8W2J - chains G and B of the 8 polymer chains in the assembly; structure by electron microscopy, 3.10 A resolution.

[Chain G (and B)]
Protein: ATP-dependent 6-phosphofructokinase, liver type
Organism: Homo sapiens
Notes: EC 2.7.1.11; chain B of this document is another copy of the same molecule, construct and numbering; everything in this record applies to it too
UniProt: P17858 (PFKAL_HUMAN); residue numbers follow UniProt; this construct covers 1-780
Sequence (780 residues; row label = number of the first residue in the row):
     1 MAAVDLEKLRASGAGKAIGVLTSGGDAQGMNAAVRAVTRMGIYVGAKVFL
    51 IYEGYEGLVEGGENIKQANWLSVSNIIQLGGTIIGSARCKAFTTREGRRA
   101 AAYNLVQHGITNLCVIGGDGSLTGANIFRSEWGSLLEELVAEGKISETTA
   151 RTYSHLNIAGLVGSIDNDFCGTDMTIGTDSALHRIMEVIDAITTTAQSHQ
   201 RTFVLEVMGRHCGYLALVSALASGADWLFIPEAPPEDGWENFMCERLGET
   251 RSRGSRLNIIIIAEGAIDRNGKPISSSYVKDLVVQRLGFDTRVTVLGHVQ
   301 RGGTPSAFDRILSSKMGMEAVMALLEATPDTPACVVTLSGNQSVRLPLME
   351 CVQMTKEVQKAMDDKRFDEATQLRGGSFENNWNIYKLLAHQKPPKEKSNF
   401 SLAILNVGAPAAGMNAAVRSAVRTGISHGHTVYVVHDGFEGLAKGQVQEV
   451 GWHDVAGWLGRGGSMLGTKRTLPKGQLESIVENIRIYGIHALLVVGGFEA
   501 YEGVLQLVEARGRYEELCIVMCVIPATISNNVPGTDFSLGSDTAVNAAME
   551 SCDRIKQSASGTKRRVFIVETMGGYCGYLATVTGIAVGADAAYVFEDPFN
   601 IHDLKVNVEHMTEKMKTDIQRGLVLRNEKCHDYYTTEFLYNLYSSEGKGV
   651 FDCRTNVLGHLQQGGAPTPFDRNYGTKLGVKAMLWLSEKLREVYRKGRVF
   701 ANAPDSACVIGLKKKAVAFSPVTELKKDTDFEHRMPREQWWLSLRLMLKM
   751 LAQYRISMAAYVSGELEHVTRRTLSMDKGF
Not modelled in the structure: 1-10, 772-780
Bound ions: Mg2+: D119 (together with ATP)
Residues lining bound ligands:
  - ATP (adenosine-5'-triphosphate), molecule 1: S23, G24, G25, Y55, R88, C89, F92, T93, R98, G117, G118, D119, G120, S121, T123, G124, I127, S164, D166, R301
  - ATP, molecule 2: T193, T194, Q197, G224, S255, L257, L388, R419, R423, V455, A456, G457, G460, R461
  - ATP, molecule 3: D226, W227, L228, E236, F242, R246, W382, Y385, K386, A389, K392
  - 1,6-di-O-phosphono-beta-D-fructofuranose (FBP): A409, R470, T527, I528, S529, N531, M572, G573, G574, E628, K629, H660, Q663, R734
What the authors report for this chain:
  - mutagenesis - N702T: increased catalytic activity
  - mutagenesis - N702T: abolished localization
  - allosteric site: T194, K677 (from molecular simulation)

[How chain G and chain B interact]
Contacting residue pairs (24; chain G residue first):
  R485(G) with K696(B)
  R511(G) with F700(B); N702(B)
  G512(G) with N702(B); A703(B)
  R513(G) with R695(B)
  Y514(G) with R695(B)
  E515(G) with R698(B), salt bridge; F700(B)
  E516(G) with R695(B), salt bridge
  C518(G) with F700(B), hydrophobic
  R695(G) with R513(B); Y514(B); E516(B), salt bridge
  K696(G) with R485(B)
  R698(G) with E515(B), salt bridge
  F700(G) with R511(B); E515(B); C518(B), hydrophobic; F700(B), hydrophobic
  N702(G) with R511(B); G512(B); N702(B), hydrogen bond
  A703(G) with G512(B)
Interface residues without a listed pair, chain G (15 interface residues in all): E478
Interface residues without a listed pair, chain B (15 interface residues in all): E478

[In short]
Chain G and chain B each contribute 15 residues to their interface; the contacts include 1 hydrogen bond and 4
salt bridges. Polar pairs include E515(G)-R698(B), E516(G)-R695(B) and N702(G)-N702(B). Ligands of chain G:
1,6-di-O-phosphono-beta-D-fructofuranose and 3 copies of ATP. The paper reports that N702T of chain G
increases catalytic activity; an allosteric site at T194(G) and K677(G).
Chain G and chain B are both ATP-dependent 6-phosphofructokinase, liver type (Homo sapiens); the structure,
Human liver phosphofructokinase-1 filament in the T-state conformation, was determined by electron microscopy
(same publication as 8W2I, 8W2G and 8W2H).
